Entry 2YDX (X-ray diffraction, 2.80 A resolution); this record covers chain B.

# Chain B
Name: Methionine adenosyltransferase 2 subunit beta
Source organism: Homo sapiens
Reference sequence: Q9NZL9 (MAT2B_HUMAN); residue numbers follow UniProt; this construct covers 28-334
Sequence (315 residues; row label = number of the first residue in the row):
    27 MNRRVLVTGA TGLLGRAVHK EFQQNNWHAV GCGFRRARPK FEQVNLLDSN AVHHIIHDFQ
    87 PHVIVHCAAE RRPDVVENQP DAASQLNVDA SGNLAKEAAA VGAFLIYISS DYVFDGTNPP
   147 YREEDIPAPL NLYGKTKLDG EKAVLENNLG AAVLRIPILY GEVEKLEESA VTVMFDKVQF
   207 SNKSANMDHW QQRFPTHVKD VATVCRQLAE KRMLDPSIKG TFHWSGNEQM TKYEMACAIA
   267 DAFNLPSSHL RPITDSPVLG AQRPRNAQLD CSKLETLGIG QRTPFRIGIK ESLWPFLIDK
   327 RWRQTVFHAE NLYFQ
Unresolved in the structure: 339-341
Differences from the reference sequence: expression tag (27, 335-341)
Small-molecule neighbours:
  - NADP (NAP; NADP nicotinamide-adenine-dinucleotide phosphate): Gly35, Ala36, Thr37, Gly38, Leu39, Leu40, Gly41, Gly59, Phe60, Arg61, Arg62, Ala63, Val70, Asn71, Leu72, Leu73, Cys93, Ala94, Ala95, Arg97, Leu112, Ile134, Ser135, Ser136, Tyr159, Lys163, Ile182, Pro183, Ile184, Leu185, Glu194
  - resveratrol (STL), molecule 1: Glu68, Gln69, Val70, Asp74, Asn76, Ala77, His80, Ile81, Asp84, Trp328, Arg329, Gln330, Thr331, Val332, His334, Glu336, Asn337
  - resveratrol (STL), molecule 2: Arg97, Arg98, Pro99, Ser136, Asp137, Tyr138, Tyr159, Ile182, Pro183, Ile184, Glu193, Ser195, Ala196, Val199, Arg219
From the paper describing this entry:
  - binding site for NADP: Gly35 to Gly41, Gly59 to Arg62, Tyr159, Lys163
  - catalytic residues: Ser136, Tyr159 (by similarity / conservation)
  - specificity-determining residues: Gly59, Arg62
  - binding site for resveratrol: Glu68, Asp84, Ser136, Asp137, Tyr159, Glu193, Arg219

# Summary
Ligands of chain B: resveratrol and NADP. The paper reports catalytic residues Ser136 and Tyr159; a binding
site for resveratrol at Glu68, Asp84 and Ser136 among others.
Chain B is Methionine adenosyltransferase 2 subunit beta (Homo sapiens); the structure, Crystal structure of
human S-adenosylmethionine synthetase 2, beta subunit, was determined by X-ray diffraction together with 2YDY
from the same study.
